Entry 7TKS (electron microscopy, 7.50 A resolution (low resolution: residue-level contacts below are approximate; hydrogen-bond / salt-bridge calls are withheld)); this record covers chains T and V of the 27 polymer chains in the assembly.

# Chain T
Name: ATP synthase subunit a
Source organism: Saccharomyces cerevisiae
UniProtKB: P00854 (ATP6_YEAST); residues 1-249 here correspond to UniProt positions 11-259 (UniProt number = residue number + 10)
Chain sequence (249 residues; row label = number of the first residue in the row):
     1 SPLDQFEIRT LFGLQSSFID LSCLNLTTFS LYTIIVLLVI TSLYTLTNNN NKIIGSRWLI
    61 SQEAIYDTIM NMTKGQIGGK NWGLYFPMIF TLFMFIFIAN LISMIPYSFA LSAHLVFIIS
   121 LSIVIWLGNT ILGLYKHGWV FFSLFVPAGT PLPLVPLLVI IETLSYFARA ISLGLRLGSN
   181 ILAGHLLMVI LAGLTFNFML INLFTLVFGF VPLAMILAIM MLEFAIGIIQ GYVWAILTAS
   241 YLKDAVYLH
Unresolved in the structure: 1-25

# Chain V
Name: ATP synthase subunit d
Source organism: Saccharomyces cerevisiae
UniProtKB: P30902 (ATP7_YEAST); residues 1-173 here correspond to UniProt positions 2-174 (UniProt number = residue number + 1)
Chain sequence (173 residues; row label = number of the first residue in the row):
     1 SLAKSAANKL DWAKVISSLR ITGSTATQLS SFKKRNDEAR RQLLELQSQP TEVDFSHYRS
    61 VLKNTSVIDK IESYVKQYKP VKIDASKQLQ VIESFEKHAM TNAKETESLV SKELKDLQST
   121 LDNIQSARPF DELTVDDLTK IKPEIDAKVE EMVKKGKWDV PGYKDRFGNL NVM
Unresolved in the structure: 1-2
UniProt features mapped onto this chain:
  - modified residue: Ser1 (N-acetylserine)

# How chain T and chain V interact
Pairs across the interface (9):
  Asn51(T) with Thr134(V)
  Lys52(T) with Leu133(V)
  Ile53(T) with Leu133(V)
  Ala64(T) with Asn169(V); Leu170(V)
  Lys80(T) with Lys155(V)
  Asn81(T) with Gly156(V)
  Trp82(T) with Gly156(V)
  Gly83(T) with Gly156(V)
Other interface residues (no listed pair), chain T (9 interface residues in all): Leu84
Other interface residues (no listed pair), chain V (8 interface residues in all): Val135, Lys157

# In short
9 residues of chain T face 8 of chain V across their interface.
Chain T is ATP synthase subunit a and chain V is ATP synthase subunit d, both from Saccharomyces cerevisiae;
the structure, Yeast ATP synthase State 3catalytic(e) with 10 mM ATP backbone model, was determined by
electron microscopy together with 7TJS, 7TJT, 7TJU, 7TJV, 7TJW, 7TJX and 30 further entries from the same
study.
